Entry 3RAD (X-ray diffraction, 3.35 A resolution); this record covers chains A and F of the 8 polymer chains in the assembly.

[Chain A]
Protein: DNA topoisomerase 4 subunit A
From: Streptococcus pneumoniae
Notes: EC 5.99.1.-
UniProt: P72525 (PARC_STRPN); residue numbers follow UniProt; this construct covers 1-488
Chain sequence (496 residues; numbered 1 to 496; the number before each row is that of its first residue):
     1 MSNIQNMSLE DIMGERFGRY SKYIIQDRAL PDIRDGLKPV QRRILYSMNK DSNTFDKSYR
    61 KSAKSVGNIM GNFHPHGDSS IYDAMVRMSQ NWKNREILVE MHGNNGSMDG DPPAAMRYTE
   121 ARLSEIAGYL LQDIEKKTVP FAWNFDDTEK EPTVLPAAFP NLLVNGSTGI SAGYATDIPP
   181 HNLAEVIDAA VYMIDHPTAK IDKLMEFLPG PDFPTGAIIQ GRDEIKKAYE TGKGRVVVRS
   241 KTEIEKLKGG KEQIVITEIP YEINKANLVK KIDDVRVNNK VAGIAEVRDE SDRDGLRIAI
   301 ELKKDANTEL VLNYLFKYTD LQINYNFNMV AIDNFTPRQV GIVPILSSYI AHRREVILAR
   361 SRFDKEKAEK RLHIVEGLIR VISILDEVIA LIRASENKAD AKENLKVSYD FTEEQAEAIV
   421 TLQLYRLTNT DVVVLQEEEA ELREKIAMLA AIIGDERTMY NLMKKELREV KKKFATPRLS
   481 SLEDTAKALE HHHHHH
Not modelled in the structure: 1-2, 485-496
Sequence notes: expression tag (489-496)
UniProt features mapped onto this chain:
  - active site: Tyr118 (O-(5'-phospho-DNA)-tyrosine intermediate)
  - site: Lys38 (Interaction with DNA), His74 (Interaction with DNA), His76 (Interaction with DNA), Arg87 (Interaction with DNA), Lys93 (Interaction with DNA), Arg117 (Transition state stabilizer)
Bound ions: Mg2+: Phe316, Thr319, Gln322

[Chain F]
Molecule: 11-nt DNA strand
Sequence (11 nucleotides; numbered 1 to 11; the number before each row is that of its first residue):
     1 AGTCATTCAT G

[Chain A / chain F interface]
Residue-residue contacts (16):
  Phe17(A) - DC8(F)  phosphate contact
  Arg117(A) - DA1(F)  base contact
  Tyr118(A) - DA1(F)  covalent bond
  Ile170(A) - DC8(F)  base contact
  Ile170(A) - DA9(F)  base contact
  Ser171(A) - DC8(F)  sugar contact
  Ser171(A) - DA9(F)  sugar contact
  Ala172(A) - DC8(F)  phosphate contact
  Ala172(A) - DA9(F)  phosphate contact
  Gly173(A) - DC8(F)  phosphate contact
  Gly173(A) - DA9(F)  hydrogen bond to the phosphate
  Tyr174(A) - DA9(F)  sugar contact
  Ala175(A) - DA9(F)  sugar contact
  Lys233(A) - DG11(F)  salt bridge to the phosphate
  Asn326(A) - DG11(F)  sugar contact
  Asn328(A) - DT10(F)  sugar contact
Other interface residues (no listed pair), chain A (14 interface residues in all): Pro113, Ala115
Other interface residues (no listed pair), chain F (6 interface residues in all): DG2

[Overview]
14 residues of chain A face 6 of chain F across their interface; the contacts include 1 covalent bond, 1
hydrogen bond and 1 salt bridge. Polar contacts include Gly173(A)-DA9(F) and Lys233(A)-DG11(F). Curated
annotation (UniProt) lists active-site residue Tyr118(A) on chain A.
Here chain A is DNA topoisomerase 4 subunit A (Streptococcus pneumoniae) and chain F is an 11-nt DNA strand.
Entry 3RAD (Quinolone(Clinafloxacin)-DNA cleavage complex of type IV topoisomerase from S. pneumoniae) was
determined by X-ray diffraction together with 4KPE and 4KPF from the same study.
